4IIT - chains A and C of the 3 polymer chains in the assembly; structure by X-ray diffraction, 4.30 A resolution (low resolution: residue-level contacts below are approximate; hydrogen-bond / salt-bridge calls are withheld).

Chain A:
Protein: Phenylacetate-CoA oxygenase subunit PaaA
Source organism: Klebsiella pneumoniae subsp. pneumoniae
Notes: EC 1.14.13.-
Reference sequence: A6T8I0 (A6T8I0_KLEP7); residue numbers follow UniProt; this construct covers 2-309
Chain sequence (320 residues; row label = number of the first residue in the row; numbers below 1 keep their minus sign (Met-10 is residue -10)):
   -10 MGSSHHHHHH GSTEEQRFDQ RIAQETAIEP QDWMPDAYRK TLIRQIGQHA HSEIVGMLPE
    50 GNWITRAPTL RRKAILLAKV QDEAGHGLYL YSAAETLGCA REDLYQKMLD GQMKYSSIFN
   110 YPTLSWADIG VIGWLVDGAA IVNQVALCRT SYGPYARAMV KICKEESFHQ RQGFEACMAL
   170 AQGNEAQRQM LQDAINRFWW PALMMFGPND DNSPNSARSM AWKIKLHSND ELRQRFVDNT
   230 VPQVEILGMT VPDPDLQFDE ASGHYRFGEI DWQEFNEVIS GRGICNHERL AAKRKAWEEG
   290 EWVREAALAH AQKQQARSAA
Unresolved in the structure: -10 to 0, 303-309
Differences from the reference sequence: expression tag (-10 to 1)

Chain C:
Protein: Phenylacetate-CoA oxygenase subunit PaaC
Source organism: Klebsiella pneumoniae subsp. pneumoniae
Notes: EC 1.14.13.-
Reference sequence: A6T8I2 (A6T8I2_KLEP7); numbering as in UniProt (aligned over 1-251)
Chain sequence (251 residues; numbered 1 to 251; the number before each row is that of its first residue):
     1 MNNPNPVATY ALRLGDNGLV LAQRLGAWCG HAPELEIDLA LANIGLDLLG QARNFLSYAA
    61 ELNGCGDEDT LAFGRDERQY SNLLLVEQPN GNFADTIARQ FFIDVWHVAL YSRLVNSRDA
   121 QLAAIAAKGL KEVRYHLRFS RGWLERLGNG TELSNRKMQQ AVDNLWRFTG ELFLADEVEL
   181 SLVEQGIAVD PRELQAEWQS AVHTALLDSG LQIPQEAAFR SGGKQGLHSE HLGPLLAEMQ
   241 YLQRSHPGLQ W
Unresolved in the structure: 1-4

How chain A and chain C interact:
Contacting residue pairs - 67 pairs, chain A then chain C:
  Met46(A) - Cys29(C)
  Ile53(A) - Cys29(C)
  Thr54(A) - Gln23(C)
  Thr54(A) - Glu238(C)
  Thr54(A) - Met239(C)
  Arg55(A) - Glu238(C)
  Arg55(A) - Leu242(C)
  Ala56(A) - Phe73(C)
  Pro57(A) - Phe73(C)
  Pro57(A) - Leu242(C)
  Pro57(A) - Gln243(C)
  Pro57(A) - Trp251(C)
  Thr58(A) - Asp69(C)
  Thr58(A) - Phe73(C)
  Thr58(A) - Gln243(C)
  Thr58(A) - Trp251(C)
  Leu59(A) - Glu68(C)
  Leu59(A) - Asp69(C)
  Leu59(A) - Ala72(C)
  Leu59(A) - Phe73(C)
  Arg61(A) - Trp251(C)
  Lys62(A) - Gln23(C)
  Ala63(A) - Leu46(C)
  Ala63(A) - Leu49(C)
  Leu66(A) - Leu49(C)
  Val69(A) - Cys29(C)
  Gln70(A) - Leu39(C)
  Gln70(A) - Asn43(C)
  Gln70(A) - Leu46(C)
  Ala73(A) - Leu35(C)
  Leu77(A) - Leu35(C)
  Leu77(A) - Glu36(C)
  Leu77(A) - Leu39(C)
  Arg90(A) - Leu35(C)
  Arg90(A) - Glu36(C)
  Trp115(A) - Leu242(C)
  Trp115(A) - Trp251(C)
  Ala168(A) - Trp251(C)
  Leu169(A) - Trp251(C)
  Ala175(A) - His246(C)
  Gln176(A) - Leu249(C)
  Gln176(A) - Gln250(C)
  Gln176(A) - Trp251(C)
  Lys282(A) - Gly30(C)
  Ala285(A) - His31(C)
  Gly289(A) - Pro33(C)
  Trp291(A) - Asn92(C)
  Trp291(A) - Phe93(C)
  Trp291(A) - Ala94(C)
  Trp291(A) - Lys157(C)
  Val292(A) - Pro33(C)
  Val292(A) - Phe93(C)
  Val292(A) - Trp143(C)
  Arg293(A) - Pro33(C)
  Glu294(A) - Thr151(C)
  Ala295(A) - Arg146(C)
  Ala295(A) - Leu147(C)
  Ala295(A) - Gly150(C)
  Ala295(A) - Ser154(C)
  Ala296(A) - Trp143(C)
  Ala298(A) - Gly150(C)
  Ala298(A) - Thr151(C)
  His299(A) - Glu145(C)
  His299(A) - Arg146(C)
  His299(A) - Asn149(C)
  Lys302(A) - Asn149(C)
  Lys302(A) - Gly150(C)
Interface residues without a listed pair, chain A (44 interface residues in all): Ile43, Leu47, Trp52, Arg60, Ala67, Gly76, Ala165, Asn173, Met179, Trp286
Interface residues without a listed pair, chain C (43 interface residues in all): Leu19, Gly26, Ala32, Glu34, Ile37, Ala42, Arg53, Leu56

Summary:
The interface between chain A and chain C involves 44 residues on one side and 43 on the other.
Here chain A is Phenylacetate-CoA oxygenase subunit PaaA and chain C is Phenylacetate-CoA oxygenase subunit
PaaC, both from Klebsiella pneumoniae subsp. pneumoniae. Entry 4IIT (The Phenylacetyl-CoA monooxygenase PaaABC
subcomplex with phenylacetyl-CoA) was determined by X-ray diffraction.
